Entry 4FP9 (X-ray diffraction, 2.90 A resolution); this record covers chains A and D of the 8 polymer chains in the assembly.

[Chain A (and D)]
Molecule: methyltransferase NSUN4
Organism: Homo sapiens
Notes: EC 2.1.1.-; chain D of this document is another copy of the same molecule, construct and numbering; everything in this record applies to it too
Reference sequence: Q96CB9 (NSUN4_HUMAN); residue numbers follow UniProt; this construct covers 26-384
Chain sequence (360 residues; numbered 25 to 384; the number before each row is that of its first residue):
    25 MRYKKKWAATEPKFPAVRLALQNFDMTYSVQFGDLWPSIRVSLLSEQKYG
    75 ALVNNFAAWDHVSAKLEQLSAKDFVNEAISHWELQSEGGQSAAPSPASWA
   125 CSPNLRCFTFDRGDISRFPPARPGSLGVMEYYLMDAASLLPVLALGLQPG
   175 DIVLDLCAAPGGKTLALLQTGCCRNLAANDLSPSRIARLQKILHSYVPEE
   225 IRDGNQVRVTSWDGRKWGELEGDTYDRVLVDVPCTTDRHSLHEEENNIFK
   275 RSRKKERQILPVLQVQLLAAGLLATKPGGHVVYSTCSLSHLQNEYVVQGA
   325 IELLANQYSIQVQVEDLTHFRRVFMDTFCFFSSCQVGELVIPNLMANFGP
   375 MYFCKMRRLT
Disordered / not traced: 25-38, 110-117 (chain D: 25-38, 106-118)
Sequence notes: expression tag (25)
Ligand contacts: S-adenosylmethionine (SAM): Asp179, Leu180, Cys181, Ala182, Ala183, Pro184, Gly185, Gly186, Lys187, Asn203, Asp204, Leu205, Ser206, Arg209, Trp236, Asp237, Gly238, Arg239, Asp255, Val256, Pro257, Leu287, Leu291
Curated features (UniProtKB/Swiss-Prot):
  - active site: Cys310 (Nucleophile)
  - binding site (S-adenosyl-L-methionine): Gly185, Gly186, Lys187, Asp204, Arg209, Asp237, Gly238, Asp255
  - modified residue: Ser206 (Phosphoserine)
  - mutagenesis: Val65 (V65R: Disrupts complex with MTERFD2; when associated with A-136, R-139 and A-141), Arg136 (R136A: Disrupts complex with MTERFD2; when associated with R-65, R-139 and A-141), Ile139 (I139R: Disrupts complex with MTERFD2; when associated with R-65, A-136, and A-141), Arg141 (R141A: Disrupts complex with MTERFD2; when associated with R-65, A-136 and R-139), Cys258 (C258W: Abolished methyltransferase activity; when associated with W-310), Cys310 (C310W: Abolished methyltransferase activity; when associated with W-258)

[Interface between chain A and chain D]
Contacting residue pairs - 8 pairs, chain A then chain D:
  Gly148(A) - Ser53(D)
  Gly148(A) - Gly57(D)
  Gly148(A) - Asp58(D)
  Ser149(A) - Gly57(D)
  Leu150(A) - Ser53(D)
  Leu150(A) - Val54(D)
  Gly151(A) - Ser53(D)  hydrogen bond (backbone-backbone)
  Gly151(A) - Val54(D)
Also at the interface, not in a pair above, chain D (5 interface residues in all): Phe56

[Overview]
4 residues of chain A face 5 of chain D across their interface; the contacts include 1 hydrogen bond. Its one
hydrogen bond, Gly151(A)-Ser53(D), is backbone to backbone. Bound to chain A: S-adenosylmethionine.
Both chains are methyltransferase NSUN4 (Homo sapiens). Entry 4FP9 (Human MTERF4-NSUN4 protein complex) was
determined by X-ray diffraction.
